PDB entry 7WCM | electron microscopy, 2.33 A resolution | chains B and C of the 5 polymer chains in the assembly

== Chain B ==
Protein: Guanine nucleotide-binding protein G(I)/G(S)/G(T) subunit beta-1
Source organism: Homo sapiens
Reference sequence: P62873 (GBB1_HUMAN); residues 13-351 here correspond to UniProt positions 2-340 (UniProt number = residue number - 11)
Sequence (351 residues; each row starts with the number of its first residue):
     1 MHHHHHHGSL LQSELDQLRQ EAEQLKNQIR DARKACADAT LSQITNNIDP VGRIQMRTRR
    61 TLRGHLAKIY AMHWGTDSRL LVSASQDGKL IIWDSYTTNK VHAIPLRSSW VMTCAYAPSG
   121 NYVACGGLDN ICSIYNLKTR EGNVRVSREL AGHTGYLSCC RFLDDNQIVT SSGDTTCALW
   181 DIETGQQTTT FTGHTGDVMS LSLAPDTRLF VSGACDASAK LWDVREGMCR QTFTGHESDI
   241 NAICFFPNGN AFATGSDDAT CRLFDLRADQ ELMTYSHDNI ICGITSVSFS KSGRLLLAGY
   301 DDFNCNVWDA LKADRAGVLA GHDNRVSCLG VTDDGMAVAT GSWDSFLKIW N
Unresolved in the structure: 1-12
Construct notes: expression tag (1-12)
Curated features (UniProtKB/Swiss-Prot):
  - modified residue: Ser13 (N-acetylserine), His277 (Phosphohistidine)

== Chain C ==
Protein: Guanine nucleotide-binding protein G(I)/G(S)/G(O) subunit gamma-2
Source organism: Homo sapiens
Reference sequence: P59768 (GBG2_HUMAN); residue numbers follow UniProt; this construct covers 1-71
Sequence (71 residues; each row starts with the number of its first residue):
     1 MASNNTASIA QARKLVEQLK MEANIDRIKV SKAAADLMAY CEAHAKEDPL LTPVPASENP
    61 FREKKFFCAI L
Unresolved in the structure: 1-7, 63-71
Curated features (UniProtKB/Swiss-Prot):
  - modified residue: Ala2 (N-acetylalanine), Cys68 (Cysteine methyl ester)
  - lipidation: Cys68 (S-geranylgeranyl cysteine)

== Chain B / chain C interface ==
Residue-residue contacts (76):
  Glu14(B) - Ile9(C)
  Leu18(B) - Ala12(C)  hydrophobic
  Leu18(B) - Arg13(C)
  Leu18(B) - Val16(C)
  Glu21(B) - Val16(C)
  Ala22(B) - Leu19(C)
  Leu25(B) - Leu19(C)  hydrophobic
  Lys26(B) - Leu19(C)
  Ile29(B) - Ala23(C)  hydrophobic
  Ile29(B) - Arg27(C)
  Cys36(B) - Arg27(C)  hydrogen bond (side chain-backbone)
  Cys36(B) - Ile28(C)
  Cys36(B) - Lys29(C)
  Cys36(B) - Val30(C)  hydrogen bond (backbone-backbone)
  Ala37(B) - Val30(C)  hydrophobic
  Asp38(B) - Lys29(C)
  Asp38(B) - Val30(C)
  Asp38(B) - Ser31(C)  hydrogen bond
  Ala39(B) - Val30(C)
  Leu41(B) - Ala34(C)  hydrophobic
  Ile44(B) - Ser31(C)
  Ile44(B) - Ala34(C)  hydrophobic
  Ile48(B) - Met38(C)  hydrophobic
  Ile48(B) - Glu42(C)
  Val51(B) - Leu51(C)  hydrophobic
  Met56(B) - Leu50(C)  hydrophobic
  Arg59(B) - Phe61(C)
  Arg60(B) - Pro60(C)
  Arg60(B) - Phe61(C)
  Ser95(B) - Phe61(C)
  Tyr96(B) - Pro60(C)
  Tyr96(B) - Phe61(C)  hydrophobic
  Cys229(B) - Gln18(C)  hydrogen bond (backbone-side chain)
  Cys229(B) - Glu22(C)  hydrogen bond
  Arg230(B) - Glu22(C)
  Gln231(B) - Glu22(C)
  Gln231(B) - Ile25(C)
  Thr232(B) - Glu22(C)  hydrogen bond
  Phe246(B) - Leu37(C)  hydrophobic
  Phe246(B) - Tyr40(C)  hydrophobic
  Phe246(B) - Cys41(C)  hydrophobic
  Pro247(B) - Tyr40(C)
  Asn248(B) - Asp36(C)
  Asn248(B) - Tyr40(C)
  Asp265(B) - Ala33(C)
  Asp265(B) - Leu37(C)
  Arg267(B) - Arg27(C)
  Arg267(B) - Ile28(C)  hydrogen bond (backbone-backbone)
  Arg267(B) - Asp36(C)  salt bridge
  Ala268(B) - Ile28(C)
  Asp269(B) - Ile25(C)
  Asp269(B) - Arg27(C)  salt bridge
  Gln270(B) - Val30(C)
  Leu272(B) - Val30(C)  hydrophobic
  Leu272(B) - Leu37(C)  hydrophobic
  Ser290(B) - Asp48(C)  hydrogen bond
  Lys291(B) - Glu47(C)
  Lys291(B) - Asp48(C)
  Ser292(B) - Tyr40(C)
  Ser292(B) - Cys41(C)
  Ser292(B) - His44(C)
  Ser292(B) - Asp48(C)  hydrogen bond
  Gly293(B) - Cys41(C)
  Arg294(B) - Leu51(C)
  Leu295(B) - Leu51(C)  hydrophobic
  Leu311(B) - Cys41(C)  hydrophobic
  Asp334(B) - Pro49(C)
  Gly335(B) - Pro49(C)
  Gly335(B) - Leu50(C)
  Met336(B) - Pro49(C)  hydrophobic
  Met336(B) - Leu50(C)
  Met336(B) - Pro60(C)
  Ala337(B) - Phe61(C)  hydrophobic
  Val338(B) - Leu50(C)  hydrophobic
  Asn351(B) - Asn59(C)  hydrogen bond
  Asn351(B) - Phe61(C)
Other interface residues (no listed pair), chain B (57 interface residues in all): Leu15, Gln28, Ala32, Arg33, Thr40, Thr45, Ile54, Ala251, Leu263, Val331, Ile349
Other interface residues (no listed pair), chain C (35 interface residues in all): Ser8, Lys20, Asp26, Lys32

== Summary ==
57 residues of chain B and 35 residues of chain C are in contact; the contacts include 10 hydrogen bonds and 2
salt bridges. Polar pairs include Arg267(B)-Asp36(C), Asp269(B)-Arg27(C) and Cys36(B)-Arg27(C).
Here chain B is Guanine nucleotide-binding protein G(I)/G(S)/G(T) subunit beta-1 and chain C is Guanine
nucleotide-binding protein G(I)/G(S)/G(O) subunit gamma-2, both from Homo sapiens. Entry 7WCM (Cryo-EM
structure of GPR119-Gs Complex with small molecule agonist MBX-2982) was determined by electron microscopy
together with 7WCN from the same study.
